PDB entry 2F3M | X-ray diffraction, 2.70 A resolution | chains A and B

[Chain A (and B)]
Protein: Glutathione S-transferase Mu 1
Organism: Homo sapiens
Notes: EC 2.5.1.18; chain B of this document is another copy of the same molecule, construct and numbering; everything in this record applies to it too
Reference sequence: P09488 (GSTM1_HUMAN); aligned to UniProt positions 1-218 over residues 0-217 (the alignment contains insertions or deletions, so no single offset holds)
Amino-acid sequence (218 residues; row label = number of the first residue in the row; numbering starts at 0):
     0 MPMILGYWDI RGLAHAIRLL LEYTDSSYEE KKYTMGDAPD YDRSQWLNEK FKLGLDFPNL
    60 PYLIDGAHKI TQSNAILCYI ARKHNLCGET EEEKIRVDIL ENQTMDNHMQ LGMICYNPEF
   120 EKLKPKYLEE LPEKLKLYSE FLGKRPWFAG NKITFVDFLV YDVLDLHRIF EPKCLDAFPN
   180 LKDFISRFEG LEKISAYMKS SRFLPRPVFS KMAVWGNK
UniProt features mapped onto this chain:
  - binding site (glutathione): Tyr6, Trp7, Arg42 to Trp45, Lys49, Asn58, Leu59, Gln71, Ser72
  - binding site (substrate): Tyr115
  - modified residue: Thr33 (Phosphothreonine), Ser209 (Phosphoserine)
Disulfides: Cys77-Cys86
Residues lining bound ligands: GTD (1-(S-glutathionyl)-2,4,6-trinitrocyclohexa-2,5-diene): Tyr6, Trp7, Ile9, Gly11, Leu12, Arg42, Trp45, Lys49, Asn58, Leu59, Pro60, Gln71, Ser72, Met104, His107, Met108, Gly111, Met112, Tyr115, Phe208, Ser209, Met211

[Chain A / chain B interface]
Pairs across the interface (52):
  Phe50(A) with Glu132(B)
  Asp55(A) with Leu136(B); Phe140(B)
  Phe56(A) with Ile98(B), hydrophobic; Gln102(B); Leu136(B), hydrophobic; Phe140(B), hydrophobic
  His67(A) with Glu91(B), salt bridge; Ile94(B)
  Ile69(A) with Ile94(B), hydrophobic
  Thr70(A) with Ile98(B)
  Gln71(A) with Ile98(B); Asn101(B); Gln102(B), hydrogen bond; Asp105(B), hydrogen bond
  Asn73(A) with Asn101(B)
  Ala74(A) with Asp97(B); Ile98(B)
  Cys77(A) with Asp97(B)
  Tyr78(A) with Glu90(B); Ile94(B), hydrophobic
  Arg81(A) with Glu90(B), salt bridge; Lys93(B); Ile94(B); Asp97(B), salt bridge
  Glu90(A) with Tyr78(B); Arg81(B), salt bridge
  Glu91(A) with His67(B), salt bridge
  Lys93(A) with Arg81(B)
  Ile94(A) with His67(B); Ile69(B), hydrophobic; Tyr78(B), hydrophobic; Arg81(B)
  Asp97(A) with Ala74(B); Cys77(B); Arg81(B), salt bridge
  Ile98(A) with Phe56(B), hydrophobic; Thr70(B); Gln71(B); Ala74(B)
  Leu99(A) with Phe56(B), hydrophobic
  Asn101(A) with Gln71(B); Asn73(B)
  Gln102(A) with Phe56(B); Gln71(B), hydrogen bond
  Asp105(A) with Gln71(B), hydrogen bond
  Met108(A) with Met108(B), hydrophobic
  Glu132(A) with Phe50(B)
  Leu136(A) with Asp55(B); Phe56(B), hydrophobic
  Phe140(A) with Asp55(B); Phe56(B), hydrophobic
Other interface residues (no listed pair), chain A (28 interface residues in all): Pro57, Tyr137
Other interface residues (no listed pair), chain B (28 interface residues in all): Pro57, Leu99, Tyr137

[In short]
The chain A/chain B interface involves 28 residues from each chain; the contacts include 4 hydrogen bonds and
6 salt bridges. Polar pairs include His67(A)-Glu91(B), Arg81(A)-Glu90(B) and Arg81(A)-Asp97(B). Bound to chain
A: compound GTD.
Both chains are Glutathione S-transferase Mu 1 (Homo sapiens). Entry 2F3M (Structure of human GLUTATHIONE
S-TRANSFERASE M1A-1A complexed with 1-(S-(GLUTATHIONYL)-2,4,6-TRINITROCYCLOHEXADIENATE ANION) was determined
by X-ray diffraction together with 1XW6 and 1XWK from the same study.
